1YWH - chains A and G of the 16 polymer chains in the assembly; structure by X-ray diffraction, 2.70 A resolution.

[Chain A (and G)]
Molecule: Urokinase plasminogen activator surface receptor
Source organism: Homo sapiens
Notes: chain G of this document is another copy of the same molecule, construct and numbering; everything in this record applies to it too
UniProt: Q9UMV0 (UPAR_HUMAN); residues 1-313 here correspond to UniProt positions 23-335 (UniProt number = residue number + 22)
Amino-acid sequence (313 residues; numbered 1 to 313; the number before each row is that of its first residue):
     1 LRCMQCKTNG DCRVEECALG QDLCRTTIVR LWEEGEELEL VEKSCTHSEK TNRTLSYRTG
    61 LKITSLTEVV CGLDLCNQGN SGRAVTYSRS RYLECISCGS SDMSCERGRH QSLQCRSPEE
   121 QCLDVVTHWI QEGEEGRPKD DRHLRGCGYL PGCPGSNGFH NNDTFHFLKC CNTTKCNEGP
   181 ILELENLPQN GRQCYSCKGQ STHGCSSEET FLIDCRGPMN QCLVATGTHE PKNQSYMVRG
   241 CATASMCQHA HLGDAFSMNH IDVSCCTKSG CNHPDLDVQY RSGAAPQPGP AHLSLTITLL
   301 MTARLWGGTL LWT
Disordered / not traced: 83-88, 132-136, 280-313 (chain G: 80-91, 133-138, 277-313)
Disulfides: C3-C24, C6-C12, C17-C45, C71-C76, C95-C122, C98-C105, C115-C147, C153-C170, C171-C176, C194-C222, C197-C205, C215-C241, C247-C265, C266-C271
Glycans and other covalent adducts: glycan linked to N52; N-acetylglucosamine (NAG) linked to N162, N172
Construct notes: conflict Q200 (Asn222 in Q9UMV0)
From the paper describing this entry:
  - post-translational modification sites: N52, N162, N172, N233
  - binding site for N-acetylglucosamine: N162
  - mutagenesis - N52Q, N162Q, N172Q, N233Q: unchanged binding to uPA (citing earlier work)

[Interface between chain A and chain G]
Pairs across the interface - 23 pairs, chain A then chain G:
  R2(A) - D254(G)
  R2(A) - A255(G)  hydrogen bond (side chain-backbone)
  R2(A) - F256(G)  hydrogen bond (side chain-backbone)
  R2(A) - S257(G)
  N9(A) - N9(G)
  G10(A) - T8(G)
  G10(A) - N9(G)
  D11(A) - K7(G)
  D11(A) - N9(G)
  C12(A) - T8(G)
  E16(A) - E230(G)
  E16(A) - F256(G)
  E16(A) - S257(G)
  E16(A) - M258(G)
  E16(A) - N259(G)
  A18(A) - E230(G)
  A18(A) - P231(G)
  L19(A) - E230(G)  hydrogen bond (backbone-backbone)
  L19(A) - Q234(G)
  L73(A) - K139(G)
  Q78(A) - L31(G)
  Q78(A) - E33(G)
  N80(A) - E33(G)
Other interface residues (no listed pair), chain A (13 interface residues in all): M4, K43
Other interface residues (no listed pair), chain G (20 interface residues in all): E34, L40, E42, D140, H229

[Overview]
13 residues of chain A face 20 of chain G across their interface; the contacts include 3 hydrogen bonds. Among
the polar pairs are R2(A)-A255(G), R2(A)-F256(G) and L19(A)-E230(G). From the paper: a binding site for
N-acetylglucosamine at N162(A); N52Q, N162Q and N172Q of chain A, among others, leave binding to uPA
unchanged.
Both chains are Urokinase plasminogen activator surface receptor (Homo sapiens). Entry 1YWH (crystal structure
of urokinase plasminogen activator receptor) was determined by X-ray diffraction.
